Entry 9ETZ (electron microscopy, 2.40 A resolution); this record covers chains a and c of the 32 polymer chains in the assembly.

Chain a:
Molecule: Cytochrome c oxidase subunit 1
From: Saccharomyces cerevisiae
Notes: EC 7.1.1.9
UniProtKB: P00401 (COX1_YEAST); numbering as in UniProt (aligned over 1-534)
Amino-acid sequence (534 residues; row label = number of the first residue in the row):
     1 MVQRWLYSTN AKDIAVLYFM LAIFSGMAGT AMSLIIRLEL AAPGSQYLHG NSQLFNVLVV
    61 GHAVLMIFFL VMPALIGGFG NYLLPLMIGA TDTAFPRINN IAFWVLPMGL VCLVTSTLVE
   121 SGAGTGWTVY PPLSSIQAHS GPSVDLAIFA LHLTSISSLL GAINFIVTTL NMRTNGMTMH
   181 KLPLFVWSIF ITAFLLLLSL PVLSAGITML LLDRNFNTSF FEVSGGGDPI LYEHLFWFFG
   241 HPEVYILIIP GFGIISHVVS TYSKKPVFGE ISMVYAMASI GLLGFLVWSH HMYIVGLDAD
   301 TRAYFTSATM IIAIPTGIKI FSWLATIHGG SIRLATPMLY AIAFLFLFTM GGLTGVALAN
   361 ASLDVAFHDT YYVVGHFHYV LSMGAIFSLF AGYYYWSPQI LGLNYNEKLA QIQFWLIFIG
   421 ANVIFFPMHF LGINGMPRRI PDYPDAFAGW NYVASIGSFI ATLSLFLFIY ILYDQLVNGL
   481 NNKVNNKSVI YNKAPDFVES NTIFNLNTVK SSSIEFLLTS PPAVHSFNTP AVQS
Metal / ion sites: Ca2+: Glu39, Ala42, Gly44; heme a Fe site 1: His62, His378; Cu ion: His241, His290, His291; Mg2+: Asp369 (shared with 1 residue of chain b); heme a Fe site 2 near His376 (its only coordinating residue here)
Residues lining bound ligands:
  - heme a (HEA), molecule 1: Phe19, Ile23, Gly26, Thr30, Ser33, Ile36, Arg37, Leu40, Phe55, Val59, His62, Ala63, Met66, Ile67, Leu70, Val71, Gly126, Trp127, Val374, Phe377, His378, Leu381, Ser382, Ile386, Leu389, Phe390, Tyr393, Ile417, Ile424, Phe425, Met428, Arg438, Arg439, Ile440, Ala461, Leu465, Phe468
  - heme a (HEA), molecule 2: Trp127, Trp237, Val244, Tyr245, Ile248, His290, His291, Thr309, Ile312, Ala313, Thr316, Gly317, Ile320, Phe321, Phe348, Thr349, Gly352, Leu353, Gly355, Val356, Leu358, Ala359, Asp364, Phe367, His368, Val373, His376, Phe377, Val380, Leu381, Arg438
Swiss-Prot annotation at these positions:
  - binding site (Ca(2+)): Glu39, Ala42, Gly44, Pro441
  - binding site (Fe(II)-heme a): His62, His378
  - binding site (Cu cation): His241, His290, His291
  - binding site (O2): Tyr245
  - binding site (Mg(2+)): His368, Asp369
  - binding site (heme a3): His376
  - cross-link: His241 to Tyr245 (1'-histidyl-3'-tyrosine (His-Tyr))
From the paper describing this entry:
  - catalytic residues: Asp92, Glu243, Lys319

Chain c:
Molecule: Cytochrome c oxidase subunit 3
From: Saccharomyces cerevisiae
Notes: EC 7.1.1.9
UniProtKB: P00420 (COX3_YEAST); residues 1-269 here = UniProt positions 1-269
Amino-acid sequence (269 residues; each row starts with the number of its first residue):
     1 MTHLERSRHQ QHPFHMVMPS PWPIVVSFAL LSLALSTALT MHGYIGNMNM VYLALFVLLT
    61 SSILWFRDIV AEATYLGDHT MAVRKGINLG FLMFVLSEVL IFAGLFWAYF HSAMSPDVTL
   121 GACWPPVGIE AVQPTELPLL NTIILLSSGA TVTYSHHALI AGNRNKALSG LLITFWLIVI
   181 FVTCQYIEYT NAAFTISDGV YGSVFYAGTG LHFLHMVMLA AMLGVNYWRM RNYHLTAGHH
   241 VGYETTIIYT HVLDVIWLFL YVVFYWWGV
From the paper describing this entry:
  - binding site for cardiolipin: Arg67

Interface between chain a and chain c:
Contacting residue pairs - 77 pairs, chain a then chain c:
  Gln3(a) - Pro19(c)
  Leu6(a) - Ile24(c)
  Tyr7(a) - Pro19(c)
  Tyr7(a) - Ser20(c)  hydrogen bond (backbone-backbone)
  Tyr7(a) - Pro21(c)
  Thr9(a) - Val17(c)  hydrogen bond (side chain-backbone)
  Thr9(a) - Met18(c)
  Thr9(a) - Pro19(c)
  Thr91(a) - His12(c)
  Thr91(a) - Met16(c)
  Asp92(a) - Met16(c)
  Phe95(a) - Gly86(c)
  Pro96(a) - Val17(c)
  Arg97(a) - Val17(c)
  Arg97(a) - Ser20(c)
  Arg97(a) - Pro23(c)
  Arg97(a) - Trp65(c)
  Arg97(a) - Asp68(c)
  Arg97(a) - Ile69(c)
  Arg97(a) - Glu72(c)  salt bridge
  Asn100(a) - Pro23(c)
  Ile101(a) - Pro23(c)
  Ile101(a) - Val26(c)  hydrophobic
  Ile101(a) - Ser27(c)
  Ile101(a) - Trp65(c)  hydrophobic
  Trp104(a) - Ile24(c)
  Trp104(a) - Ser27(c)
  Met108(a) - Ser27(c)
  Met108(a) - Phe28(c)  hydrophobic
  Met108(a) - Leu31(c)
  Val111(a) - Leu31(c)  hydrophobic
  Cys112(a) - Leu31(c)  hydrophobic
  Glu120(a) - Tyr44(c)  hydrogen bond
  Gly141(a) - His42(c)
  Pro142(a) - His42(c)
  Pro142(a) - Tyr44(c)  hydrophobic
  Asp145(a) - Met41(c)
  Asp145(a) - His42(c)  salt bridge
  Phe149(a) - Ala34(c)
  Phe149(a) - Thr37(c)
  Phe149(a) - Ala38(c)  hydrophobic
  Val167(a) - Gly86(c)
  Val167(a) - Gly90(c)
  Asn171(a) - Ala82(c)  hydrogen bond (side chain-backbone)
  Asn171(a) - Gly86(c)
  Met172(a) - Phe14(c)  hydrophobic
  Leu197(a) - Met93(c)
  Leu198(a) - Leu96(c)  hydrophobic
  Leu198(a) - Leu100(c)  hydrophobic
  Pro201(a) - Ser97(c)
  Pro201(a) - Ile101(c)  hydrophobic
  Met209(a) - Leu105(c)  hydrophobic
  Asn215(a) - Met41(c)
  Asn215(a) - His42(c)
  Asn217(a) - Ile196(c)
  Asn217(a) - Ser197(c)
  Thr218(a) - Ser203(c)
  Ser219(a) - Gly199(c)
  Ser219(a) - Val200(c)
  Ser219(a) - Ser203(c)  hydrogen bond (backbone-side chain)
  Phe220(a) - Ser203(c)
  Phe220(a) - Val204(c)  hydrophobic
  Phe220(a) - Ala207(c)  hydrophobic
  Gly225(a) - Leu120(c)
  Gly225(a) - Gly199(c)
  Gly225(a) - Val200(c)  hydrogen bond (backbone-backbone)
  Gly226(a) - Thr119(c)
  Gly226(a) - Val200(c)
  Gly227(a) - Val200(c)
  Asp228(a) - His111(c)  salt bridge
  Leu231(a) - Ala108(c)  hydrophobic
  Leu231(a) - His111(c)
  His234(a) - Trp107(c)
  Leu235(a) - Trp107(c)  hydrophobic
  Phe238(a) - Trp107(c)  hydrophobic
  Trp288(a) - Trp107(c)  hydrophobic
  Asn528(a) - Gln11(c)
Also at the interface, not in a pair above, chain a (57 interface residues in all): Ile98, Val105, Ile136, Leu146, Leu153, Leu159, Ile163, Ile166, Leu170, Phe194, Val202, Leu211, Arg214, Phe216, Pro530
Also at the interface, not in a pair above, chain c (54 interface residues in all): Leu30, Leu35, Lys85, Ile87, Leu89, Phe94, Gly104, Asp117

Summary:
Chain a and chain c form an interface of 57 and 54 residues respectively; the contacts include 6 hydrogen
bonds and 3 salt bridges. Polar pairs include Arg97(a)-Glu72(c), Asp145(a)-His42(c) and Asp228(a)-His111(c).
Bound to chain a: heme a. The paper reports catalytic residues Asp92(a), Glu243(a) and Lys319(a); a binding
site for cardiolipin at Arg67(c).
Here chain a is Cytochrome c oxidase subunit 1 and chain c is Cytochrome c oxidase subunit 3, both from
Saccharomyces cerevisiae. Entry 9ETZ (III2IV respiratory supercomplex from Saccharomyces cerevisiae) was
determined by electron microscopy.
